Entry 7E2G (electron microscopy, 3.61 A resolution); this record covers chain D.

# Chain D
Protein: Protein dispatched homolog 1
Organism: Homo sapiens
UniProt: Q96F81 (DISP1_HUMAN); residue numbers follow UniProt; this construct covers 1-262, 281-1524
Chain sequence (1518 residues; row label = number of the first residue in the row; note: 6 numbers in that range are skipped by the numbering (no residue carries them; nothing is unmodelled there)):
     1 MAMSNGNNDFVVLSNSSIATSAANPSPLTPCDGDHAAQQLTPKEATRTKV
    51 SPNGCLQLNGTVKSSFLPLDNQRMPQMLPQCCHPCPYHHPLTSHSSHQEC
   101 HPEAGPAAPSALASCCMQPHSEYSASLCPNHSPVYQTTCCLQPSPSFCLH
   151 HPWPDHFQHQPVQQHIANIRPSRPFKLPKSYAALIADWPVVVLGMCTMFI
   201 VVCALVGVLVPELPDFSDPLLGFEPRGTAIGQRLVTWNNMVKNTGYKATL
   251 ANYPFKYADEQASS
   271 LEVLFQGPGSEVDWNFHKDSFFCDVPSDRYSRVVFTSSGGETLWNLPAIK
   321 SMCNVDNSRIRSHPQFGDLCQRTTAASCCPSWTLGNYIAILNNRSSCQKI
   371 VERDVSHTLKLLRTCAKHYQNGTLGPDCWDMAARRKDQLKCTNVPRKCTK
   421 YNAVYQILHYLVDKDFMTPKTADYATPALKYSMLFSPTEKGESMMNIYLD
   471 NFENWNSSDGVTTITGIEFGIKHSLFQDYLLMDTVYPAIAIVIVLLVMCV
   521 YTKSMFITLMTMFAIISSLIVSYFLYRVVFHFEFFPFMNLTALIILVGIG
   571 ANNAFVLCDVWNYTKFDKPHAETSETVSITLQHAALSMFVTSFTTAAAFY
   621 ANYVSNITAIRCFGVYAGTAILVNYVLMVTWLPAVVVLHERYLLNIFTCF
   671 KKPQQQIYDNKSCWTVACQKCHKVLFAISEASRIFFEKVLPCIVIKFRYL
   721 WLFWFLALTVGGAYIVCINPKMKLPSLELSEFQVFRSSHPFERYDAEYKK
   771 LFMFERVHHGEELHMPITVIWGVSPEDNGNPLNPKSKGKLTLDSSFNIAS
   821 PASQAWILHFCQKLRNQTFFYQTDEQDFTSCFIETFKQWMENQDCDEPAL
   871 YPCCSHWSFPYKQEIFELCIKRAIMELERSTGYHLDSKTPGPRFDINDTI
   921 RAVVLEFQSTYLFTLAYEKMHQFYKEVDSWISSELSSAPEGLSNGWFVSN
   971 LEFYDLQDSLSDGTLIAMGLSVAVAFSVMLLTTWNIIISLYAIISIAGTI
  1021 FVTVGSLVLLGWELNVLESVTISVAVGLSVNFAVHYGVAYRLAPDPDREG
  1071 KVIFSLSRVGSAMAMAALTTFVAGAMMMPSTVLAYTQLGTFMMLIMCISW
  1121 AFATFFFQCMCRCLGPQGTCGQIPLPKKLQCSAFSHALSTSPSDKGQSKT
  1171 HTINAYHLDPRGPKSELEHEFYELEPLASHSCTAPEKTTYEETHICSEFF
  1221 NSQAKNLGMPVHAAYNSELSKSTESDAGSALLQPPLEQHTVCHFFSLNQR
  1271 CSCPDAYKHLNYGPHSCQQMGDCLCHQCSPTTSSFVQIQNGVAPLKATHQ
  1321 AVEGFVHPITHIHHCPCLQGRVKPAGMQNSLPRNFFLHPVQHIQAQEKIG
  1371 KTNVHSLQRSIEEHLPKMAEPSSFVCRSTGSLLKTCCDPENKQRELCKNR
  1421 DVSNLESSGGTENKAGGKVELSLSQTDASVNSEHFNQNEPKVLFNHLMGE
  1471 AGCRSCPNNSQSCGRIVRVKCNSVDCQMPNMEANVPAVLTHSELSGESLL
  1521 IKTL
Unresolved in the structure: 1-180, 264, 271-284, 390-399, 662-686, 866-872, 1145-1524
Construct notes: linker (263-264, 271-280); engineered mutation Asn572 (Asp in Q96F81), Asn573 (Asp in Q96F81), Asn1051 (Asp in Q96F81)
Covalently attached groups: N-acetylglucosamine (NAG) linked to Asn363, Asn476, Asn836, Asn917
Reported in the primary citation:
  - post-translational modification sites: Asn363, Asn476, Asn836, Asn917
  - conformationally variable residues (order/disorder transition): Ser263 to Asn285
  - mutagenesis - D572N/D573N/D1051N: increased expression
  - mutagenesis - D572N/D573N/D1051N: increased binding to Shh (citing earlier work)

# In short
Covalently linked N-acetylglucosamine: at Asn363, Asn476, Asn836 and Asn917. The paper reports that
D572N/D573N/D1051N increase expression; modification sites Asn363, Asn476 and Asn836 among others.
Chain D is Protein dispatched homolog 1 (Homo sapiens); the structure, Cryo-EM structure of hDisp1NNN-3C, was
determined by electron microscopy together with 7E2H and 7E2I from the same study.
